Entry 3FNU (X-ray diffraction, 3.00 A resolution); this record covers chains A and B.

# Chain A (and B)
Protein: HAP protein
Organism: Plasmodium falciparum
Notes: fragment: Histo-aspartic protease; chain B of this document is another copy of the same molecule, construct and numbering; everything in this record applies to it too
UniProtKB: Q8IM15 (Q8IM15_PLAF7); the construct lacks a stretch of the UniProt sequence and is renumbered around it, so the offset changes along the chain: -5 to 96 = UniProt 120-221; 98-109 = UniProt 222-233; 110-195 = UniProt 236-321; 197-199 = UniProt 322-324; 5 more segments
Sequence (332 residues; each row starts with the number of its first residue; note: 9 numbers in that range are skipped by the numbering (no residue carries them; nothing is unmodelled there); a row labelled like 109A-109B holds insertion residues (109A, then the next letters in order); numbers below 1 keep their minus sign (Ser-5 is residue -5)):
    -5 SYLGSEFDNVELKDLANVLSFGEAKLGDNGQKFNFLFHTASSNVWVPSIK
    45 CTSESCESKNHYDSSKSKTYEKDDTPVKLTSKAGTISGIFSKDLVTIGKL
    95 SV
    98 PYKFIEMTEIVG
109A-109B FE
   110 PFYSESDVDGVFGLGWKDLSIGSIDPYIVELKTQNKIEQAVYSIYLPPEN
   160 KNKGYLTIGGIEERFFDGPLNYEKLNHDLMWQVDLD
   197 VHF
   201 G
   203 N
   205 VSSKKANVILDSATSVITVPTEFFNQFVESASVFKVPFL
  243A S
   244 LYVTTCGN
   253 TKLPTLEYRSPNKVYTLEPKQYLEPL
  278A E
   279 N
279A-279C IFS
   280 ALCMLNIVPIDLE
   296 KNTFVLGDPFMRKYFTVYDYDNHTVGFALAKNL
Disordered / not traced: -5 to -1, 328
Disulfide bonds: Cys45-Cys50, Cys249-Cys282
Small-molecule neighbours: kni-10006 (006; (4R)-3-[(2S,3S)-3-{[(2,6-dimethylphenoxy)acetyl]amino}-2-hydroxy-4-phenylbutanoyl]-N-[(1S,2R)-2-hydroxy-2,3-dihydro-1H-inden-1-yl]-5,5-dimethyl-1,3-thiazolidine-4-carboxamide): Ala10, Val12, His32, Ser35, Trp39, Leu73, Ile80, Met104, Ile107, Phe109A, Phe111, Tyr112, Gly119, Val120, Ala217
From the paper describing this entry:
  - binding site for kni-10006: Phe109A, Phe111
  - specificity-determining residues: Phe111 (proposed by the authors, not directly observed)
  - conformationally variable residues: Trp39
  - catalytic residues: Ser35, Trp39, Thr218 (proposed by the authors, not directly observed)

# Chain A / chain B interface
Contacting residue pairs (41; chain A residue first):
  Asn11(A) with Pro241(B); Phe242(B)
  Glu48(A) with Lys76(B)
  Ser49(A) with Lys76(B)
  Lys76(A) with Glu48(B); Gly109(B), hydrogen bond (backbone-backbone); Glu109B(B); Ser113(B)
  Ala77(A) with Gly109(B); Glu109B(B)
  Gly78(A) with Val108(B)
  Thr79(A) with Val108(B)
  Val108(A) with Gly78(B); Thr79(B)
  Gly109(A) with Lys76(B), hydrogen bond (backbone-backbone); Ala77(B)
  Glu109B(A) with Lys76(B); Ala77(B)
  Ser113(A) with Lys76(B), hydrogen bond
  Ser219(A) with Phe242(B)
  Phe238(A) with Asn279(B)
  Val240(A) with Leu278(B)
  Pro241(A) with Asn11(B)
  Phe242(A) with Asn11(B); Ser219(B); Glu276(B)
  Glu276(A) with Phe242(B)
  Pro277(A) with Val240(B)
  Leu278(A) with Val240(B); Val246(B)
  Glu278A(A) with Val246(B); Leu281(B)
  Asn279(A) with Phe238(B)
  Ile279A(A) with Thr248(B)
  Phe279B(A) with Phe279B(B), hydrophobic; Ala280(B), hydrophobic; Leu281(B), hydrophobic
  Ala280(A) with Phe279B(B), hydrophobic
  Leu281(A) with Glu278A(B)
  Met283(A) with Phe242(B), hydrophobic
  Asn285(A) with Phe242(B)
Other interface residues (no listed pair), chain A (30 interface residues in all): Ser75, Val246, Thr248
Other interface residues (no listed pair), chain B (32 interface residues in all): Ala10, Ser49, Thr74, Ser75, Pro277, Ile279A, Met283, Asn285

# Summary
Chain A and chain B form an interface of 30 and 32 residues respectively; the contacts include 3 hydrogen
bonds. Polar contacts include Ser113(A)-Lys76(B) and Lys76(A)-Gly109(B). Bound to chain A: kni-10006. From the
paper: catalytic residues Ser35(A), Trp39(A) and Thr218(A); a binding site for kni-10006 at Phe109A(A) and
Phe111(A).
Chain A and chain B are both HAP protein (Plasmodium falciparum); the structure, Crystal structure of
KNI-10006 bound histo-aspartic protease (HAP) from Plasmodium falciparum, was determined by X-ray diffraction
together with 3FNS and 3FNT from the same study.
